4HZU - chains B and A of the 4 polymer chains in the assembly; structure by X-ray diffraction, 3.53 A resolution.

# Chain B
Protein: Energy-coupling factor transporter ATP-binding protein EcfA 1
Source organism: Lactobacillus brevis
Notes: EC 3.6.3.-
UniProtKB: Q03PY6 (ECFA1_LACBA); residue numbers follow UniProt; this construct covers 1-290
Chain sequence (290 residues; each row starts with the number of its first residue):
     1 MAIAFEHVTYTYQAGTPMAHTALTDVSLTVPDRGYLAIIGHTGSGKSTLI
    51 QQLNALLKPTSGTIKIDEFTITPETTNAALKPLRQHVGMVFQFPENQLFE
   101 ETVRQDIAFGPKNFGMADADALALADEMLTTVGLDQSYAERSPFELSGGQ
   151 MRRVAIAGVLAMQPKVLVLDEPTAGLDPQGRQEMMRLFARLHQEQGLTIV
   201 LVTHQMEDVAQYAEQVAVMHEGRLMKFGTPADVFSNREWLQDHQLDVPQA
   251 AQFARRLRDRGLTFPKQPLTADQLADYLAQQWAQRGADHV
Not modelled in the structure: 1, 286-290

# Chain A
Protein: Energy-coupling factor transporter ATP-binding protein EcfA 2
Source organism: Lactobacillus brevis
Notes: EC 3.6.3.-
UniProtKB: Q03PY5 (ECFA2_LACBA); residue numbers follow UniProt; this construct covers 1-279
Chain sequence (279 residues; row label = number of the first residue in the row):
     1 MTENIISVDHLTYQYDENQAPALTDVSFTVHAGEWLAIVGHNGSGKSTLA
    51 KSLDGLLPFTQGSVTVGGITLTPETVWQVREQIGMIFQNPDNQFVGATVE
   101 DDVAFGLENRQISRDEMVPRVQAALAQVGMTSFAQREPSSLSGGQKQRVA
   151 LAGIVAIAPKILILDEATSMLDPQGRIEMLAIVRQLRQQQNLTVISITHD
   201 IDEAASADRVLVIDDGRLVDEAVPSQIFERGTQLVEMGLDLPFTEKLKAA
   251 LRQRGITPPTTYQTAAEMEEWLWQSLSNT
Not modelled in the structure: 1, 16-18, 278-279
Swiss-Prot annotation at these positions:
  - binding site (ATP): G40 to S47

# Interface between chain B and chain A
Residue-residue contacts (53; chain B residue first):
  F93(B) with M170(A), hydrophobic
  G175(B) with S169(A)
  L176(B) with H199(A)
  P178(B) with H199(A); L239(A); D240(A)
  Q179(B) with H41(A); V235(A); E236(A)
  R181(B) with D240(A), salt bridge
  Q182(B) with V235(A)
  H204(B) with D172(A), salt bridge; P173(A)
  Q249(B) with F243(A)
  A250(B) with F243(A), hydrophobic
  F253(B) with F243(A), hydrophobic; L247(A), hydrophobic; A265(A); M268(A), hydrophobic; E269(A); L272(A), hydrophobic
  R256(B) with A265(A); A266(A); E269(A), salt bridge
  L257(B) with E269(A); L272(A), hydrophobic
  R260(B) with E269(A), salt bridge; E270(A), salt bridge; W273(A)
  L262(B) with W273(A); L276(A), hydrophobic; S277(A)
  A271(B) with F243(A), hydrophobic; A250(A)
  D272(B) with A250(A); R254(A), salt bridge
  L274(B) with F243(A), hydrophobic; L247(A), hydrophobic
  A275(B) with A250(A); L251(A); R254(A)
  D276(B) with R254(A), salt bridge
  L278(B) with L247(A), hydrophobic; L272(A), hydrophobic; L276(A)
  A279(B) with I256(A), hydrophobic
  Q281(B) with L276(A)
  W282(B) with I256(A), hydrophobic; W271(A), hydrophobic; S275(A); L276(A)
  R285(B) with L276(A); S277(A), hydrogen bond
Also at the interface, not in a pair above, chain B (32 interface residues in all): S147, D177, Q205, E207, Q244, D259, G261
Also at the interface, not in a pair above, chain A (33 interface residues in all): N42, Q174, R176, G238, K246, Q253

# Overview
32 residues of chain B and 33 residues of chain A are in contact; the contacts include 1 hydrogen bond and 7
salt bridges. Polar pairs include R181(B)-D240(A), H204(B)-D172(A) and R256(B)-E269(A). Curated annotation
(UniProt) lists 8 ATP-binding residues on chain A.
Chain B is Energy-coupling factor transporter ATP-binding protein EcfA 1 and chain A is Energy-coupling factor
transporter ATP-binding protein EcfA 2, both from Lactobacillus brevis; the structure, Structure of a
bacterial energy-coupling factor transporter, was determined by X-ray diffraction.
